PDB entry 4PJS | X-ray diffraction, 2.60 A resolution | chain A

[Chain A]
Protein: Pentatricopeptide repeat protein
Sequence (303 residues; numbered 1 to 303; the number before each row is that of its first residue):
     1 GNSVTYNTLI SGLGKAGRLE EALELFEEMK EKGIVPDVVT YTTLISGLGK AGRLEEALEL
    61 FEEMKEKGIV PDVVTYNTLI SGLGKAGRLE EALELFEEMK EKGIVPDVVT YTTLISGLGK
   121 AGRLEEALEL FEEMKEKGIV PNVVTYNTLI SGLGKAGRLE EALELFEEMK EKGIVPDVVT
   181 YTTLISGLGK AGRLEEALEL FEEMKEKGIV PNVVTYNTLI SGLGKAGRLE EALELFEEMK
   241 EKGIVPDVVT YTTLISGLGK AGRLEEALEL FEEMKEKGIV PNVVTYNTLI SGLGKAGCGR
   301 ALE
Unresolved in the structure: 1-86, 262-303
Modified / non-standard residues: Mse29, Mse64, Mse99, Mse134, Mse169, Mse204, Mse239, Mse274 (selenomethionine)
Bound ions: Ca2+ near Glu164 (its only coordinating residue here)

[Summary]
Chain A is Pentatricopeptide repeat protein; the structure, Crystal structure of designed (SeMet)-cPPR-NRE
protein, was determined by X-ray diffraction (same publication as 4PJQ, 4PJR, 4WN4 and 4WSL).
